6CDE - chains D and C of the 24 polymer chains in the assembly; structure by electron microscopy, 3.80 A resolution.

Chain D:
Name: Glycoprotein 41
Organism: Human immunodeficiency virus 1
Reference sequence: Q2N0S7 (Q2N0S7_9HIV1); residues 512-664 here correspond to UniProt positions 509-661 (UniProt number = residue number - 3)
Chain sequence (153 residues; each row starts with the number of its first residue):
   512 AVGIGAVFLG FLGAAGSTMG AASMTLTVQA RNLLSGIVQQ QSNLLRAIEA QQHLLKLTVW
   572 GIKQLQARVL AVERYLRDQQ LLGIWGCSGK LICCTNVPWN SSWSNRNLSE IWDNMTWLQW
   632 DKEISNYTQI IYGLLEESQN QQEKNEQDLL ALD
Disordered / not traced: 548-568
Differences from the reference sequence: conflict Cys605 (Thr602 in Q2N0S7)
Cystine bridges: Cys598-Cys604
Glycans and other covalent adducts: N-acetylglucosamine (NAG) linked to Asn618, Asn637
Reported in the primary citation:
  - post-translational modification sites: Asn611

Chain C:
Name: Glycoprotein 120
Organism: Human immunodeficiency virus 1
Reference sequence: Q2N0S5 (Q2N0S5_9HIV1); the construct lacks a stretch of the UniProt sequence and is renumbered around it, so the offset changes along the chain: 31-140 = UniProt 30-139; 149-185 = UniProt 140-176; 187-309 = UniProt 186-308; 312-321 = UniProt 309-318; 2 more segments
Chain sequence (473 residues; numbered 31 to 505 plus 10 insertion-coded residues; 12 numbers in that range are skipped by the numbering (no residue carries them; nothing is unmodelled there); the number before each row is that of its first residue; a row labelled like 185A-185I holds insertion residues (185A, then the next letters in order)):
    31 AENLWVTVYY GVPVWKDAET TLFCASDAKA YETEKHNVWA THACVPTDPN PQEIHLENVT
    91 EEFNMWKNNM VEQMHTDIIS LWDQSLKPCV KLTPLCVTLQ CTNVTNNITD
   149 DMRGELKNCS FNMTTELRDK KQKVYSLFYR LDVVQIN
185A-185I ENQGNRSNN
   187 SNKEYRLINC NTSACTQACP KVSFEPIPIH YCAPAGFAIL KCKDKKFNGT GPCPSVSTVQ
   247 CTHGIKPVVS TQLLLNGSLA EEEVMIRSEN ITNNAKNILV QFNTPVQINC TRPNNNTRKS
   307 IRI
   312 GPGQAFYATG
  321A D
   322 IIGDIRQAHC NVSKATWNET LGKVVKQLRK HFGNNTIIRF ANSSGGDLEV TTHSFNCGGE
   382 FFYCNTSGLF NSTWISN
   400 TSVQGSNSTG SNDSITLPCR IKQIINMWQR IGQCMYAPPI QGVIRCVSNI TGLILTRDGG
   460 STNSTTETFR PGGGDMRDNW RSELYKYKVV KIEPLGVAPT RCKRRV
Disordered / not traced: 149, 185A-185I, 400-410
Differences from the reference sequence: conflict Cys201 (Ile200 in Q2N0S5), Asn332 (Thr330 in Q2N0S5), Cys433 (Ala430 in Q2N0S5), Cys501 (Ala498 in Q2N0S5)
Cystine bridges: Cys54-Cys74, Cys119-Cys205, Cys126-Cys196, Cys131-Cys157, Cys201-Cys433, Cys218-Cys247, Cys228-Cys239, Cys296-Cys331, Cys378-Cys445, Cys385-Cys418
Glycans and other covalent adducts: N-acetylglucosamine (NAG) linked to Asn88, Asn133, Asn156, Asn160, Asn197, Asn234, Asn262, Asn295, Asn301, Asn339, Asn355, Asn363, Asn386, Asn392; glycan linked to Asn137, Asn332, Asn448
Reported in the primary citation:
  - post-translational modification sites: Asn88, Asn295, Asn448

How chain D and chain C interact:
Disulfides between the chains: Cys605(D)-Cys501(C)
Pairs across the interface - 66 pairs, chain D then chain C:
  Val518(D) - His85(C)
  Phe522(D) - Ile84(C)
  Leu523(D) - Trp45(C)  hydrophobic
  Leu523(D) - Leu86(C)
  Leu523(D) - Ile491(C)  hydrophobic
  Ala526(D) - Trp45(C)  hydrophobic
  Gly527(D) - Glu87(C)
  Leu537(D) - Tyr40(C)
  Leu537(D) - Gly41(C)
  Gln540(D) - Gly41(C)
  Gln540(D) - Pro43(C)
  Leu544(D) - Tyr40(C)
  Leu544(D) - Ala221(C)
  Leu544(D) - Gly222(C)
  Leu544(D) - Pro493(C)  hydrophobic
  Leu545(D) - Ala221(C)
  Trp571(D) - Asp107(C)
  Trp571(D) - Leu111(C)  hydrophobic
  Ala578(D) - Thr51(C)
  Ala582(D) - Ala221(C)
  Arg585(D) - Lys490(C)
  Tyr586(D) - Tyr40(C)
  Asp589(D) - Tyr40(C)
  Gln590(D) - Tyr40(C)
  Leu593(D) - Tyr40(C)  hydrophobic
  Trp596(D) - Val38(C)  hydrophobic
  Gly597(D) - Arg503(C)
  Leu602(D) - Val38(C)
  Leu602(D) - Tyr39(C)
  Leu602(D) - Tyr40(C)  hydrogen bond (backbone-backbone)
  Ile603(D) - Tyr39(C)  hydrophobic
  Cys604(D) - Thr37(C)
  Cys604(D) - Val38(C)  hydrophobic
  Cys605(D) - Cys501(C)  disulfide
  Cys605(D) - Lys502(C)
  Cys605(D) - Arg503(C)
  Thr606(D) - Val36(C)  hydrogen bond (side chain-backbone)
  Thr606(D) - Arg503(C)
  Asn607(D) - Trp35(C)
  Asn607(D) - Lys502(C)  hydrogen bond
  Asn607(D) - Arg503(C)
  Val608(D) - Trp35(C)
  Val608(D) - Val36(C)
  Pro609(D) - Leu34(C)
  Pro609(D) - Trp35(C)
  Trp610(D) - Leu34(C)  hydrogen bond (backbone-backbone)
  Trp610(D) - Val36(C)  hydrophobic
  Trp610(D) - Pro498(C)  hydrophobic
  Leu619(D) - Arg500(C)
  Trp623(D) - Tyr39(C)
  Trp623(D) - Ala497(C)  hydrophobic
  Trp623(D) - Pro498(C)  hydrogen bond (side chain-backbone)
  Trp628(D) - Tyr39(C)  hydrophobic
  Trp628(D) - Val42(C)  hydrophobic
  Trp628(D) - Pro43(C)
  Leu629(D) - Val44(C)  hydrophobic
  Leu629(D) - Trp45(C)
  Trp631(D) - Val496(C)  hydrogen bond (side chain-backbone)
  Trp631(D) - Pro498(C)
  Asp632(D) - Val44(C)
  Asp632(D) - Lys46(C)
  Ile635(D) - Val496(C)
  Tyr643(D) - Leu494(C)
  Leu646(D) - Val38(C)  hydrophobic
  Gln650(D) - Arg503(C)
  Gln653(D) - Arg503(C)  hydrogen bond
Also at the interface, not in a pair above, chain D (49 interface residues in all): Gly521, Gly524, Ala525, Met530, Ser534, Ala541, Ser546, Leu592, Ile622, Ile642
Also at the interface, not in a pair above, chain C (39 interface residues in all): Ala73, Asn88, Ala224, Thr244, Glu492, Thr499

Overview:
49 residues of chain D and 39 residues of chain C are in contact, with 1 disulfide bond and 7 hydrogen bonds.
Polar contacts include Thr606(D)-Val36(C), Asn607(D)-Lys502(C) and Trp623(D)-Pro498(C). N-acetylglucosamine is
covalently linked to Asn618(D) and Asn637(D). From the paper: modification sites Asn611(D) and Asn88(C) among
others.
Chain D is Glycoprotein 41 and chain C is Glycoprotein 120, both from Human immunodeficiency virus 1; the
structure, Cryo-EM structure at 3.8 A resolution of vaccine-elicited antibody vFP20.01 in complex with HIV-1
Env BG505 ..., was determined by electron microscopy (same publication as 5TKJ, 5TKK, 6CDI and 6CDO).
